Entry 8AHX (electron microscopy, 3.11 A resolution); this record covers chains A and D of the 7 polymer chains in the assembly.

== Chain A ==
Protein: Ion-translocating oxidoreductase complex subunit A
Source organism: Azotobacter vinelandii DJ
Notes: EC 7.-.-.-
UniProtKB: C1DMA8 (C1DMA8_AZOVD); residue numbers follow UniProt; this construct covers 1-190
Amino-acid sequence (190 residues; numbered 1 to 190; the number before each row is that of its first residue):
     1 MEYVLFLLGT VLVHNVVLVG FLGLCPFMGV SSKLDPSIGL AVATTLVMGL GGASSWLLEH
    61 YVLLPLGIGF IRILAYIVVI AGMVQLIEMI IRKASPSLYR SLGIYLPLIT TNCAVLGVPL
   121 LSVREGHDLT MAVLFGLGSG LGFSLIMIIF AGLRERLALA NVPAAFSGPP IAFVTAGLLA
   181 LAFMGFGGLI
Unresolved in the structure: 1
Ion coordination: 2Fe-2S cluster Fe: Cys-25, Cys-113 (shared with 2 residues of chain E)
Residues lining bound ligands: 2Fe-2S cluster (FES): Gly-23, Leu-24, Cys-25, Pro-26, Asn-112, Cys-113

== Chain D ==
Protein: Ion-translocating oxidoreductase complex subunit D
Source organism: Azotobacter vinelandii DJ
Notes: EC 7.-.-.-
UniProtKB: C1DMA5 (C1DMA5_AZOVD); numbering as in UniProt (aligned over 1-366)
Amino-acid sequence (366 residues; each row starts with the number of its first residue):
     1 MSTISVAAGP FAHDRSSVNR IMLDVCLALT PATLFGLVMF GWPAINLWLV TCVSALAIEA
    61 ACLRLLGQPM RRLLDGSALL TGWLLAISLP PWAPWWIGVG GSLFAIGIGK QLYGGIGQNP
   121 FNPAMLARVA LLIAFPLQMT TWALPHPLFS SSAPGFFDSL AITFAGAPLA DGMTGATALG
   181 NLKTELTLNR TAQEILEGGF STISALFGST PGSLGETSEL LLLVGGVWLV LRRIIHWEIP
   241 VAILASVFVM ATLAYLINPE RYAGGLYQLT SGGLILCAFF IATDPVTSPI SRVGRLIFGV
   301 GCGVLIYVIR TWGSFPEAAA FAVLFMNALT PLIDRYWRPR AYGRNVRGKP LVAAKWTSQV
   361 KEVDKV
Unresolved in the structure: 1-4, 354-366
Covalent attachments: flavin mononucleotide (FMN) linked to Thr-177
Residues lining bound ligands:
  - FMN (flavin mononucleotide), molecule 1: Ser-88, Met-125, Arg-128, Leu-132, Trp-142, Ala-178, Leu-179, Gly-180, Gly-212, Ser-213, Glu-216, Gly-272, Gly-273, Leu-276, Cys-277, Ile-281, Pro-316, Glu-317, Ala-318, Ala-319, Ala-320, Phe-321
  - FMN, molecule 2: Leu-132, Thr-140, Thr-184, Phe-315, Pro-316
  - riboflavin (RBF): Ile-21, Met-22, Val-25, Ser-77, Leu-80, Thr-81, Leu-84, Lys-110, Gly-115, Ile-116, Gly-117, Asn-119, Asn-122, Pro-123, Ala-124, Ile-235, Phe-280, Ile-281, Thr-283, Asp-284, Pro-285, Val-286

== Interface between chain A and chain D ==
Pairs across the interface - 39 pairs, chain A then chain D:
  Leu-34(A) with Arg-335(D); Tyr-336(D)
  Ile-148(A) with Leu-332(D), hydrophobic
  Ile-149(A) with Ala-328(D); Leu-329(D), hydrophobic
  Leu-153(A) with Pro-120(D), hydrophobic; Pro-331(D), hydrophobic
  Glu-155(A) with Arg-335(D), salt bridge
  Arg-156(A) with Val-286(D); Thr-330(D); Asp-334(D), salt bridge
  Leu-157(A) with Tyr-113(D), hydrophobic
  Ala-160(A) with Gln-118(D)
  Asn-161(A) with Tyr-113(D); Gly-114(D); Gln-118(D), hydrogen bond (backbone-side chain)
  Val-162(A) with Tyr-113(D)
  Pro-163(A) with Leu-112(D); Gly-114(D)
  Ile-171(A) with Leu-112(D), hydrophobic; Tyr-113(D), hydrophobic
  Val-174(A) with Leu-112(D), hydrophobic; Tyr-113(D)
  Thr-175(A) with Tyr-113(D), hydrogen bond
  Leu-178(A) with Tyr-113(D); Phe-121(D), hydrophobic; Leu-126(D), hydrophobic
  Leu-179(A) with Ala-328(D), hydrophobic
  Leu-181(A) with Val-129(D), hydrophobic
  Ala-182(A) with Leu-324(D), hydrophobic
  Phe-183(A) with Phe-325(D), hydrophobic
  Gly-185(A) with Ile-309(D); Phe-315(D); Phe-321(D)
  Phe-186(A) with Phe-325(D), hydrophobic
  Gly-187(A) with Ser-314(D)
  Gly-188(A) with Ser-314(D)
  Leu-189(A) with Trp-312(D); Gly-313(D)
Interface residues without a listed pair, chain A (28 interface residues in all): Ile-38, Gly-152, Phe-166, Met-184
Interface residues without a listed pair, chain D (31 interface residues in all): Leu-66, Ile-108, Ala-130, Ile-133, Leu-305, Val-308

== Overview ==
Chain A and chain D form an interface of 28 and 31 residues respectively; the contacts include 2 hydrogen
bonds and 2 salt bridges. Polar contacts include Glu-155(A)/Arg-335(D), Arg-156(A)/Asp-334(D) and
Asn-161(A)/Gln-118(D). Bound to chain A: 2Fe-2S cluster. Ligands of chain D: riboflavin and flavin
mononucleotide.
Here chain A is Ion-translocating oxidoreductase complex subunit A and chain D is Ion-translocating
oxidoreductase complex subunit D, both from Azotobacter vinelandii DJ. Entry 8AHX (Cryo-EM structure of the
nitrogen-fixation associated NADH:ferredoxin oxidoreductase RNF from Azotobacter vinelandii) was determined by
electron microscopy, deposited together with 8RB8, 8RB9, 8RBM and 8RBQ.
